Entry 9CU0 (electron microscopy, 3.94 A resolution); this record covers chains B and D of the 7 polymer chains in the assembly.

[Chain B (and D)]
Protein: Nitrogenase molybdenum-iron protein beta chain
Organism: Azotobacter vinelandii
Notes: EC 1.18.6.1; chain D of this document is another copy of the same molecule, construct and numbering; everything in this record applies to it too
UniProt: P07329 (NIFK_AZOVI); numbering as in UniProt (aligned over 1-523)
Amino-acid sequence (523 residues; each row starts with the number of its first residue):
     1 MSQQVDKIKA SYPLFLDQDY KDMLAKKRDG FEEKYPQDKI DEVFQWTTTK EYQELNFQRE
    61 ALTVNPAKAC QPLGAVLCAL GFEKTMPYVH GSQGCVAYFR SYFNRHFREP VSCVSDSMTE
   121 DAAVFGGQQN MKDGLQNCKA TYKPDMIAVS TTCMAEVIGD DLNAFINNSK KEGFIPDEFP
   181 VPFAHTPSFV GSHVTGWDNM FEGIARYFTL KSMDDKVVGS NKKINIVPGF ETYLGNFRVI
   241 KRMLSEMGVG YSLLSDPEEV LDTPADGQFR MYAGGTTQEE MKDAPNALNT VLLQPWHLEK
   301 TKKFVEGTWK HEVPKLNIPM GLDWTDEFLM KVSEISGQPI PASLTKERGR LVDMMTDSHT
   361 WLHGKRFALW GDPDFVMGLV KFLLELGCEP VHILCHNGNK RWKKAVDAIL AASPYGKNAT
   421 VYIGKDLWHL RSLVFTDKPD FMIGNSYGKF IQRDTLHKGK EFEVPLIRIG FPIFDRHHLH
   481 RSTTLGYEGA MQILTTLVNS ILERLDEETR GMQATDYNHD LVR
Not modelled in the structure: 1
Metal / ion sites: fe(8)-S(7) cluster Fe: Cys70, Cys95, Cys153 (shared with 3 residues of chain A); Fe ion site 1: Arg108, Glu109 (shared with Asp353(D), Asp357(D) of chain D); Fe ion site 2: Asp353, Asp357 (shared with Arg108(D), Glu109(D) of chain D)
Ligand contacts: fe(8)-S(7) cluster (CLF): Cys70, Pro72, Ser92, Gly94, Cys95, Tyr98, Phe99, Thr152, Cys153, Ser188
Curated features (UniProtKB/Swiss-Prot):
  - binding site ([8Fe-7S] cluster): Cys70, Cys95, Cys153, Ser188

[Chain B / chain D interface]
Contacting residue pairs (112):
  Ser11(B) with Tyr517(D), hydrogen bond (backbone-side chain)
  Tyr12(B) with Glu508(D), hydrogen bond (side chain-backbone); Thr515(D); Tyr517(D); Asn518(D)
  Phe15(B) with Tyr517(D), hydrophobic
  Leu16(B) with Ala514(D); Thr515(D)
  Lys34(B) with Gln513(D), hydrogen bond
  Gln37(B) with Gln513(D), hydrogen bond
  Arg105(B) with Val522(D)
  Arg108(B) with Asp357(D); Arg523(D), hydrogen bond (side chain-backbone)
  Glu109(B) with Asp353(D)
  Arg238(B) with Arg350(D)
  Asp262(B) with Arg350(D), salt bridge
  Pro264(B) with Lys346(D); Gly349(D); Arg350(D)
  Ala265(B) with Gly349(D), hydrogen bond (backbone-backbone); Val352(D); Asp353(D)
  Lys346(B) with Glu259(D), salt bridge; Pro264(D)
  Gly349(B) with Pro264(D); Ala265(D), hydrogen bond (backbone-backbone)
  Arg350(B) with Glu259(D), salt bridge; Asp262(D), salt bridge; Pro264(D); Arg481(D)
  Val352(B) with Ala265(D)
  Asp353(B) with Glu109(D); Ala265(D)
  Met354(B) with His478(D); Arg481(D)
  Asp357(B) with Arg108(D); His478(D)
  Ser358(B) with His477(D); His478(D), hydrogen bond
  Trp361(B) with His477(D)
  Ser446(B) with Leu521(D)
  Tyr447(B) with Leu521(D), hydrophobic
  Lys449(B) with Asp506(D), salt bridge; His519(D); Asp520(D), hydrogen bond (side chain-backbone)
  Phe450(B) with His519(D)
  Gln452(B) with Arg510(D)
  Arg453(B) with Arg510(D); Asp516(D), salt bridge
  Leu456(B) with Arg510(D)
  His457(B) with Met512(D), hydrogen bond
  Glu463(B) with Arg510(D)
  Phe474(B) with Leu521(D); Val522(D), hydrophobic; Arg523(D), hydrogen bond (backbone-backbone)
  Asp475(B) with Leu502(D); Leu521(D), hydrogen bond (backbone-backbone); Arg523(D)
  Arg476(B) with Asn499(D); Leu502(D); Glu503(D); Asp506(D), salt bridge
  His477(B) with Asp357(D); Ser358(D), hydrogen bond; Trp361(D); Val498(D); Asn499(D); Arg523(D), hydrogen bond (side chain-backbone)
  His478(B) with Met354(D); Asp357(D), salt bridge; Ser358(D)
  Arg481(B) with Arg350(D); Met354(D)
  Val498(B) with His477(D)
  Asn499(B) with Arg476(D), hydrogen bond (backbone-side chain); His477(D); Leu479(D)
  Leu502(B) with Asp475(D); Arg476(D); His477(D)
  Glu503(B) with Arg476(D)
  Asp506(B) with Lys449(D), salt bridge; Arg468(D), salt bridge; Asp475(D)
  Glu508(B) with Tyr12(D)
  Arg510(B) with Gln452(D), hydrogen bond; Arg453(D); Leu456(D)
  Met512(B) with Arg453(D); His457(D)
  Gln513(B) with Lys34(D); Gln37(D), hydrogen bond
  Ala514(B) with Leu16(D)
  Thr515(B) with Tyr12(D); Leu16(D)
  Asp516(B) with Arg453(D), salt bridge
  Tyr517(B) with Ser11(D), hydrogen bond (side chain-backbone); Phe15(D); Leu16(D)
  Asn518(B) with Ser11(D); Tyr12(D)
  His519(B) with Lys449(D)
  Asp520(B) with Lys449(D), hydrogen bond (backbone-side chain)
  Leu521(B) with Ser446(D); Tyr447(D), hydrophobic; Phe474(D); Asp475(D), hydrogen bond (backbone-backbone)
  Val522(B) with Arg105(D); Phe474(D)
  Arg523(B) with Arg108(D), hydrogen bond (backbone-side chain); Phe474(D), hydrogen bond (backbone-backbone); His477(D), hydrogen bond (backbone-side chain)
Interface residues without a listed pair, chain B (61 interface residues in all): Pro13, Thr263, Arg468, Thr495, Thr509
Interface residues without a listed pair, chain D (61 interface residues in all): Arg238, Thr263, Phe450, Met491, Thr495

[In short]
The chain B/chain D interface involves 61 residues from each chain; the contacts include 23 hydrogen bonds and
11 salt bridges. Polar pairs include Asp262(B)-Arg350(D), Lys346(B)-Glu259(D) and Arg350(B)-Glu259(D). Bound
to chain B: fe(8)-S(7) cluster. From UniProt: 4 [8Fe-7S] cluster-binding residues on chain B.
Both chains are Nitrogenase molybdenum-iron protein beta chain (Azotobacter vinelandii). Entry 9CU0
(Azotobacter vinelandii 1:1:1 MoFeP:FeP:FeSII-Complex (C1 symmetry)) was determined by electron microscopy
together with 9CTZ, 9CU1 and 9CU2 from the same study.
